7XTI - chains A and N of the 33 polymer chains in the assembly; structure by electron microscopy, 3.90 A resolution.

== Chain A ==
Molecule: DNA-directed RNA polymerase subunit
From: Komagataella phaffii
Notes: EC 2.7.7.6
UniProtKB: C4R4Y0 (C4R4Y0_KOMPG); residues 1-1743 here = UniProt positions 1-1743
Amino-acid sequence (1743 residues; row label = number of the first residue in the row):
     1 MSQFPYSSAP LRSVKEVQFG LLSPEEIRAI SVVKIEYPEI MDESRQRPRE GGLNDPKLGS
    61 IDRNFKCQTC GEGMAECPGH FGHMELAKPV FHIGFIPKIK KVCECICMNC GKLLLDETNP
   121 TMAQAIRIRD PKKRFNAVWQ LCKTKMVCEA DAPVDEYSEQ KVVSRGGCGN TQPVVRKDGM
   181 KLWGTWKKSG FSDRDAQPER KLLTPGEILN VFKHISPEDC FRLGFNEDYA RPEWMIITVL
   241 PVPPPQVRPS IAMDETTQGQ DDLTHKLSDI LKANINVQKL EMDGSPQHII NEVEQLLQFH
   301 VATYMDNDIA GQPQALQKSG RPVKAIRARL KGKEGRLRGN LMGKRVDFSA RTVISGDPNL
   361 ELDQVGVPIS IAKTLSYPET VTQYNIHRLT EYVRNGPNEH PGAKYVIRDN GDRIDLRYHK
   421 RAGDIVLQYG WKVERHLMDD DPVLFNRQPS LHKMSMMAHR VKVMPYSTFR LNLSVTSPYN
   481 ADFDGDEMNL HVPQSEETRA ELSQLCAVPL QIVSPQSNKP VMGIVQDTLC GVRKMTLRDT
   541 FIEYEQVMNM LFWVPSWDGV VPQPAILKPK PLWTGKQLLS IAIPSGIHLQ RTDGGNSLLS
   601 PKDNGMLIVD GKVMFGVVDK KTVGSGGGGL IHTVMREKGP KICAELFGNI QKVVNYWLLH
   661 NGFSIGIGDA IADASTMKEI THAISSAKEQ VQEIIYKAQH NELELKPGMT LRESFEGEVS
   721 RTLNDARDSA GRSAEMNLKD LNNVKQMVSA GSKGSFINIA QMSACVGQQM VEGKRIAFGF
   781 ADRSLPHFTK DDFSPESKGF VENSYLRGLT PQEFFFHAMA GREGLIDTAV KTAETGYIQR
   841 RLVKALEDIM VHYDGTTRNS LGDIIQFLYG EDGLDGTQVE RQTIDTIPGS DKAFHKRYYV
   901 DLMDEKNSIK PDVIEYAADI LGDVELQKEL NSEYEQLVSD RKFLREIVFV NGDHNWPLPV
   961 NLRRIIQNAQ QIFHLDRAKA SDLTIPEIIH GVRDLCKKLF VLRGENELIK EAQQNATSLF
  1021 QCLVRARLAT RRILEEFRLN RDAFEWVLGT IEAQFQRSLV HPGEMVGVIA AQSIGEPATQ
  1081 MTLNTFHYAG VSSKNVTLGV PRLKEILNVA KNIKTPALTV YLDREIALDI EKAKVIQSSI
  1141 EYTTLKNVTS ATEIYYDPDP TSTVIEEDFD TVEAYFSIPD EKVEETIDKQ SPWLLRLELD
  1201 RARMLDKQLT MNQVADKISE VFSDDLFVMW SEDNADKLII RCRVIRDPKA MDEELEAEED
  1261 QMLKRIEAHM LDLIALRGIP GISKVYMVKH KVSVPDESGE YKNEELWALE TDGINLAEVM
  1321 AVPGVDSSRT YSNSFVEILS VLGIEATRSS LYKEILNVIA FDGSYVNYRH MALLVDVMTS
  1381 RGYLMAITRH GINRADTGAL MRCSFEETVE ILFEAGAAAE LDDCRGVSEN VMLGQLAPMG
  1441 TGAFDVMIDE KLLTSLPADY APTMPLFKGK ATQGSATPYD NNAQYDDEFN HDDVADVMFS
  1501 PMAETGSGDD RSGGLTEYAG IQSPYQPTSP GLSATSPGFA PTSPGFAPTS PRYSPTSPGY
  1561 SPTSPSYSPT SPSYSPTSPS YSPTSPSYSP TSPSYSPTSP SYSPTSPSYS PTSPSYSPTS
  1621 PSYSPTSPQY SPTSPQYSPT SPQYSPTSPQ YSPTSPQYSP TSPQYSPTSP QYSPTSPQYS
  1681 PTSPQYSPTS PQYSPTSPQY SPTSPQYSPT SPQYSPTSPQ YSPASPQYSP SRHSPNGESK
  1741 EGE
Disordered / not traced: 1, 154-162, 190-193, 1082-1094, 1178-1189, 1246-1257, 1456-1743
Bound ions: Zn2+ site 1: Cys67, Cys70, Cys77, His80; Zn2+ site 2: Cys107, Cys110, Cys148, Cys168; Mg2+: Asp482, Asp484 (shared with 2 residues of chain P)

== Chain N ==
Molecule: 198-nt DNA strand
Sequence (198 nucleotides; each row starts with the number of its first residue; numbers below 1 keep their minus sign (DG-125 is residue -125)):
  -125 GCTTACGTCA GTCTGGCCAT CTTTGTGTTT GGTGTGTTTG GGTGGTGGCC GTTTTCGTTG
   -65 TTTTTTTCTG TCTCGTGCCT GGTGTCTTGG GTGTAATCCC CTTGGCGGTT AAAACGCGGG
    -5 GGACAGCGCG TACGTGCGTT TAAGCGGTGC TAGAGCTGTC TACGACCAAT TGAGCGGCCT
    55 CGGCACCGGG ATTCTGAT
Disordered / not traced: -125 to -78, -26 to -16, 8-72

== Chain A / chain N interface ==
Pairs across the interface (6):
  Lys101(A) with DG-8(N), salt bridge to the phosphate
  Trp139(A) with DG-8(N), phosphate contact
  Arg176(A) with DG-7(N), salt bridge to the phosphate; DG-6(N), salt bridge to the phosphate
  His1390(A) with DC-11(N), phosphate contact; DG-10(N), sugar contact
Also at the interface, not in a pair above, chain A (6 interface residues in all): Ala1110, Lys1111

== Overview ==
Chain A and chain N form an interface of 6 and 5 residues respectively; the contacts include 3 salt bridges.
Polar pairs include Lys101(A)-DG-8(N), Arg176(A)-DG-7(N) and Arg176(A)-DG-6(N). Cys67(A), Cys70(A), Cys77(A)
and His80(A) form the Zn2+ site 1.
Here chain A is DNA-directed RNA polymerase subunit (Komagataella phaffii) and chain N is a 198-nt DNA strand.
Entry 7XTI (RNA polymerase II elongation complex transcribing a nucleosome (EC58hex)) was determined by
electron microscopy (same publication as 7XN7, 7XSE, 7XSX, 7XSZ, 7XT7 and 7XTD).
